Entry 8U14 (electron microscopy, 3.90 A resolution); this record covers chains D and I of the 12 polymer chains in the assembly.

# Chain D
Protein: Histone H2B type 1-J
From: Homo sapiens
Reference sequence: P06899 (H2B1J_HUMAN); residues 0-123 here correspond to UniProt positions 1-124 (UniProt number = residue number + 1)
Sequence (128 residues; row label = number of the first residue in the row; numbers below 1 keep their minus sign (Gly-4 is residue -4)):
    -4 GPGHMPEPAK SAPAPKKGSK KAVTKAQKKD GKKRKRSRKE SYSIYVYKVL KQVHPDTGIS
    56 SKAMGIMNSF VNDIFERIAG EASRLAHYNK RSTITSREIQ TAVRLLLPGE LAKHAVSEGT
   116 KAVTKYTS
Disordered / not traced: -4 to 28
Differences from the reference sequence: expression tag (-4 to -1)

# Chain I
Molecule: 147-nt DNA strand
From: Homo sapiens
Sequence (147 nucleotides; row label = number of the first residue in the row; numbers below 1 keep their minus sign (DA-73 is residue -73)):
   -73 ATCGAGAATC CCGGTGCCGA GGCCGCTCAA TTGGTCGTAG ACAGCTCTAG CACCGCTTAA
   -13 ACGCACGTAC GCGCTGTCCC CCGCGTTTTA ACCGCCAAGG GGATTACTCC CTAGTCTCCA
    47 GGCACGTGTC AGATATATAC ATCCGAT

# Chain D / chain I interface
Contacting residue pairs (16):
  Arg29(D) with DA29(I), base contact; DT30(I), hydrogen bond to the base
  Lys30(D) with DC-46(I), phosphate contact; DT30(I), phosphate contact; DT31(I), phosphate contact
  Ser32(D) with DT30(I), hydrogen bond to the phosphate
  Tyr42(D) with DG-53(I), hydrogen bond to the phosphate
  Gly53(D) with DG-53(I), phosphate contact
  Ile54(D) with DA-54(I), phosphate contact; DG-53(I), hydrogen bond to the phosphate
  Ser56(D) with DA-54(I), phosphate contact
  Arg86(D) with DG-34(I), phosphate contact; DA-33(I), salt bridge to the phosphate
  Ser87(D) with DA-35(I), phosphate contact; DG-34(I), hydrogen bond to the phosphate
  Thr88(D) with DG-34(I), hydrogen bond to the phosphate
Also at the interface, not in a pair above, chain D (12 interface residues in all): Ser55, Lys85
Also at the interface, not in a pair above, chain I (10 interface residues in all): DG-52

# Summary
12 residues of chain D and 10 residues of chain I are in contact, with 6 hydrogen bonds and 1 salt bridge.
Polar pairs include Arg29(D)-DT30(I), Ser32(D)-DT30(I) and Tyr42(D)-DG-53(I).
Here chain D is Histone H2B type 1-J and chain I is a 147-nt DNA strand, both from Homo sapiens. Entry 8U14
(Cryo-EM structure of the human nucleosome core particle ubiquitylated at histone H2A lysine 15 in complex
...) was determined by electron microscopy together with 8SMW, 8SMX, 8SMY, 8SMZ, 8SN0, 8SN1 and 3 further
entries from the same study.
